PDB entry 9CJH | electron microscopy, 3.60 A resolution | chains A and C of the 4 polymer chains in the assembly

[Chain A]
Name: CRISPR-associated endonuclease Cas12a
Organism: Acidaminococcus sp. BV3L6
Notes: EC 3.1.21.1, 4.6.1.22
UniProtKB: U2UMQ6 (CS12A_ACISB); residue numbers follow UniProt; this construct covers 1-1307
Sequence (1310 residues; numbered -2 to 1307; the number before each row is that of its first residue; numbers below 1 keep their minus sign (Ser-2 is residue -2)):
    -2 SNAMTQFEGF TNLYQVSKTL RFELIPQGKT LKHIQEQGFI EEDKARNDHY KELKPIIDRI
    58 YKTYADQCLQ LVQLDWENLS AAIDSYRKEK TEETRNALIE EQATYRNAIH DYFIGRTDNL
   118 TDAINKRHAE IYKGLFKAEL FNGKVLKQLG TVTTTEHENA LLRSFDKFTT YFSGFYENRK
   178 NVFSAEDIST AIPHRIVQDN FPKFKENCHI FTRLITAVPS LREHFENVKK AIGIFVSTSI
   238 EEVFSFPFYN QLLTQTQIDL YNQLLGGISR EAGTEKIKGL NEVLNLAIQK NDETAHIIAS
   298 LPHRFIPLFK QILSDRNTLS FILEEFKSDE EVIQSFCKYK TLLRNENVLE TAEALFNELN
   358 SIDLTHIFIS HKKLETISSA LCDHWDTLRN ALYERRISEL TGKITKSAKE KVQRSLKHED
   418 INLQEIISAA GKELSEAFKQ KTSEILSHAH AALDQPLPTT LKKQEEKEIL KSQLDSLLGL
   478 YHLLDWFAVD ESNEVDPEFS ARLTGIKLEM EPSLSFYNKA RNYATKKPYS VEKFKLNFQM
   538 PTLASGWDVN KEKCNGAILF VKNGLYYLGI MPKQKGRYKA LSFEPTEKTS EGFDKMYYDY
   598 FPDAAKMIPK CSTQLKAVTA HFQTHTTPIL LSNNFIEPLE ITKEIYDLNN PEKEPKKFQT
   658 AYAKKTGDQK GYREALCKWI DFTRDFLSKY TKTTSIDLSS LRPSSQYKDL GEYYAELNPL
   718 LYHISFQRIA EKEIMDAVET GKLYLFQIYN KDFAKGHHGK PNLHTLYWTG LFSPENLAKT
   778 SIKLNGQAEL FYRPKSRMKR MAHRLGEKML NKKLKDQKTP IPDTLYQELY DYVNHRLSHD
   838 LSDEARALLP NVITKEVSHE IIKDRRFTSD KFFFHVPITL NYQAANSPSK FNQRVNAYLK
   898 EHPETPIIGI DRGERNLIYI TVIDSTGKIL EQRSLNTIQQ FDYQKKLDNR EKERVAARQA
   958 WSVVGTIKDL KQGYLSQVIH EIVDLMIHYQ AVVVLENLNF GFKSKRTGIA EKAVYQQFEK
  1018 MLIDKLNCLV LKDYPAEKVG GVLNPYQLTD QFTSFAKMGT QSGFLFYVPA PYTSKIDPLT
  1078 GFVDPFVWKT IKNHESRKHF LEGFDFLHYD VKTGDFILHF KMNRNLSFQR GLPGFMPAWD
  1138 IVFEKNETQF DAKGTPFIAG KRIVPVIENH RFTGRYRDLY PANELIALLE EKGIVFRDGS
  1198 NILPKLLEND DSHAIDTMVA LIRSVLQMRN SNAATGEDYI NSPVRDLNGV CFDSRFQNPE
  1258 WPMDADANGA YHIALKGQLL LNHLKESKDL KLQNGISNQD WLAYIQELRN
Not modelled in the structure: -2 to 1, 147-149, 265-323, 571-576, 650-651
Construct notes: expression tag (-2 to 0); engineered mutation Cys551 (Asn in U2UMQ6)
Swiss-Prot annotation at these positions:
  - DNA-binding region: Pro599 to Lys607 (PAM-binding on target DNA), Lys780 to Gly783 (Target DNA), Arg951 to Lys968 (Target DNA), Ser1051 to Ala1053 (Target DNA)
  - region: Met1 to Gly35 (WED-I (OBD-I)), Gln941 to Ala957 (Bridge helix)
  - active site: His800 (For pre-crRNA processing), Lys809 (For pre-crRNA processing), Lys860 (For pre-crRNA processing), Asp908 (For DNase activity of RuvC domain), Glu993 (For DNase activity of RuvC domain), Arg1226 (For DNase activity of nuclease domain), Asp1263 (For DNase activity of RuvC domain)
  - binding site (crRNA): Tyr47 to Lys51, Asn175, Arg176, Lys307 to Leu310, Lys752 to His761, Met806 to Asn808
  - site: Arg18 (Binds crRNA), Thr167 (Binds PAM on target DNA), Arg192 (Binds crRNA), Trp382 (Binds crRNA-target DNA heteroduplex), Lys548 (Binds PAM on target DNA), Lys607 (Binds sequence-specific recognition of both target and non-target strand bases in PAM), His872 (Binds crRNA), Gln1014 (Binds target DNA)
  - mutagenesis: Thr167 (T167A: Wild-type to slightly improved guided indel formation), Arg176 (R176A: Decreased guided indel formation), Arg192 (R192A: Decreased guided indel formation), Trp382 (W382A: Nearly complete loss of guided indel formation), Lys548 (K548A: Decreased guided indel formation), Met604 (M604A: Decreased guided indel formation), Lys607 (K607A: Nearly complete loss of guided indel formation, probable loss of PAM recognition), Lys780 (K780A: Nearly complete loss of guided indel formation), Gly783 (G783P: Complete loss of guided indel formation), Asp908 (D908A: No longer provides resistance to plasmids or phage in E.coli; D908P: Complete loss of guided indel formation; neither DNA strand is cleaved in vitro), Arg951 (R951A: Nearly complete loss of guided indel formation), Arg955 (R955A: Partial loss of guided indel formation), 6 further mutagenesis entries in UniProt
Reported in the primary citation:
  - conformationally variable residues (order/disorder transition): Gln571 to Lys576
  - binding site for Target DNA strand: Tyr597, Tyr687, Lys780, Asn782
  - binding site for Non-target DNA strand (chain C): Gln656
  - mutagenesis - N551C: unchanged catalytic activity on target DNA

[Chain C]
Molecule: Non-target DNA strand
Sequence (31 nucleotides; each row starts with the number of its first residue):
     1 GTAGTGXTTT GTCGTCTCAT CTGTATGCGT C
Not modelled in the structure: 17-31
Modified residues: 2YR (2'-deoxy-N-(2-sulfanylethyl)cytidine 5'-(dihydrogen phosphate)) at position 7

[Chain A / chain C interface]
Pairs across the interface (18; chain A residue first):
  Lys164(A) - 2YR_7(C)  sugar contact
  Pro538(A) - 2YR_7(C)  sugar contact
  Lys550(A) - DT5(C)  salt bridge to the phosphate
  Cys551(A) - 2YR_7(C)  covalent bond
  Lys570(A) - DG6(C)  phosphate contact
  Ala602(A) - DT12(C)  sugar contact
  Lys603(A) - DG11(C)  base contact
  Lys603(A) - DT12(C)  base contact
  Lys603(A) - DC13(C)  sugar contact
  Met604(A) - DG11(C)  base contact
  Lys607(A) - DT10(C)  hydrogen bond to the base
  Lys607(A) - DG11(C)  sugar contact
  Gln611(A) - DG11(C)  sugar contact
  Gln611(A) - DT12(C)  phosphate contact
  Lys653(A) - DT12(C)  sugar contact
  Gln656(A) - DC13(C)  hydrogen bond to the phosphate
  Asn883(A) - DT15(C)  phosphate contact
  Ser884(A) - DT15(C)  phosphate contact
Also at the interface, not in a pair above, chain A (17 interface residues in all): Lys548, Ala577, Pro606
Also at the interface, not in a pair above, chain C (10 interface residues in all): DT9, DG14

[Summary]
Chain A and chain C form an interface of 17 and 10 residues respectively; the contacts include 1 covalent
bond, 2 hydrogen bonds and 1 salt bridge. Among the polar pairs are Lys607(A)-DT10(C), Gln656(A)-DC13(C) and
Lys550(A)-DT5(C). From the paper: a binding site for Target DNA strand at Tyr597(A), Tyr687(A) and Lys780(A)
among others; N551C of chain A leaves catalytic activity on target DNA unchanged.
Here chain A is CRISPR-associated endonuclease Cas12a (Acidaminococcus sp. BV3L6) and chain C is Non-target
DNA strand. Entry 9CJH (Cas12a:gRNA:DNA (Acidaminococcus sp.) with 0 RNA:DNA base pairs, structure 1) was
determined by electron microscopy (same publication as 9CJI).
